PDB entry 1K22 | X-ray diffraction, 1.93 A resolution | chains H and I of the 3 polymer chains in the assembly

Chain H:
Name: Prothrombin
Organism: Homo sapiens
Notes: EC 3.4.21.5; fragment: THROMBIN HEAVY CHAIN, Residues 364-622
UniProt: P00734 (THRB_HUMAN); the construct lacks a stretch of the UniProt sequence and is renumbered around it, so the offset changes along the chain: 16-36 = UniProt 364-384; 37-60 = UniProt 386-409; 61-77 = UniProt 419-435; 78-97 = UniProt 437-456; 7 more segments
Sequence (259 residues; each row starts with the number of its first residue; note: 3 numbers in that range are skipped by the numbering (no residue carries them; nothing is unmodelled there); a row labelled like 60A-60I holds insertion residues (60A, then the next letters in order)):
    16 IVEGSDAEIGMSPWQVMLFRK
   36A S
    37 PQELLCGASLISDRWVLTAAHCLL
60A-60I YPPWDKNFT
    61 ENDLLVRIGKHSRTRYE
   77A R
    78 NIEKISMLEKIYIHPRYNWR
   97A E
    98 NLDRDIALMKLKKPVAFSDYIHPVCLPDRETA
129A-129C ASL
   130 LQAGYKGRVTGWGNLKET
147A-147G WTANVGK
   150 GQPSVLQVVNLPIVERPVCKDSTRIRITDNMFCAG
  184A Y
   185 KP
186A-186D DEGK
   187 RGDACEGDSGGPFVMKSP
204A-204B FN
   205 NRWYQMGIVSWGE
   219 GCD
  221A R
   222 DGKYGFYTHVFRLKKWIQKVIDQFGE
Not modelled in the structure: 147A-147G, 247
Cystine bridges: Cys42-Cys58, Cys168-Cys182, Cys191-Cys220
Covalently attached groups: N-acetylglucosamine (NAG) linked to Asn60G
Bound ions: Na+ site 1: Lys169, Thr172, Phe204A; Na+ site 2: Arg221A, Lys224
Small-molecule neighbours: melagatran (astra-zeneca) (MEL; [((1R)-2-{(2S)-2-[({4-[amino(imino)methyl]benzyl}amino)carbonyl]azetidinyl}-1-cyclohexyl-2-oxoethyl)amino]acetic acid): His57, Tyr60A, Trp60D, Glu97A, Asn98, Leu99, Ile174, Asp189, Ala190, Cys191, Glu192, Ser195, Val213, Ser214, Trp215, Gly216, Glu217, Gly219, Cys220, Gly226, Phe227
Curated features (UniProtKB/Swiss-Prot):
  - region: Ala183 to Val200 (High affinity receptor-binding region which is also known as the TP508 peptide)
  - active site (Charge relay system): His57, Asp102, Ser195
  - glycosylation: Asn60G (N-linked (GlcNAc...) (complex) asparagine)
What the authors report for this chain:
  - binding site for melagatran (astra-zeneca): Trp60D, Tyr60A, Leu99, Gly216
  - catalytic residues: His57, Asp102, Ser195 (citing earlier work)

Chain I:
Name: Hirudin variant-2
Organism: Hirudo medicinalis
UniProt: P09945 (ITH3_HIRME); residues 53-64 here correspond to UniProt positions 60-71 (UniProt number = residue number + 7)
Sequence (12 residues; each row starts with the number of its first residue):
    53 NGDFEEIPEEYL
Not modelled in the structure: 53-54
Modified residues: Tyr63 (o-sulfo-l-tyrosine; TYS)
Curated features (UniProtKB/Swiss-Prot):
  - region: Asp55 to Leu64 (Interaction with fibrinogen-binding exosite of thrombin)
  - modified residue: Tyr63 (Sulfotyrosine)

Interface between chain H and chain I:
Contacting residue pairs (22; chain H residue first):
  Phe34(H) - Phe56(I)  hydrophobic
  Gln38(H) - Phe56(I)
  Gln38(H) - Glu58(I)
  Leu40(H) - Phe56(I)
  Leu65(H) - Ile59(I)  hydrophobic
  Leu65(H) - Tyr63(I)
  Arg67(H) - Ile59(I)
  Arg73(H) - Asp55(I)  salt bridge
  Arg73(H) - Phe56(I)
  Thr74(H) - Asp55(I)
  Thr74(H) - Phe56(I)
  Thr74(H) - Glu57(I)  hydrogen bond (backbone-backbone)
  Arg75(H) - Glu57(I)
  Tyr76(H) - Glu57(I)  hydrogen bond (backbone-side chain)
  Tyr76(H) - Glu58(I)
  Tyr76(H) - Pro60(I)
  Tyr76(H) - Tyr63(I)
  Glu80(H) - Tyr63(I)
  Lys81(H) - Tyr63(I)
  Ile82(H) - Ile59(I)  hydrophobic
  Ile82(H) - Tyr63(I)
  Met84(H) - Leu64(I)  hydrophobic
Other interface residues (no listed pair), chain H (16 interface residues in all): Lys36, Glu39, Gln151
Other interface residues (no listed pair), chain I (9 interface residues in all): Glu62

Overview:
16 residues of chain H face 9 of chain I across their interface, with 2 hydrogen bonds and 1 salt bridge.
Among the polar pairs are Arg73(H)-Asp55(I), Tyr76(H)-Glu57(I) and Thr74(H)-Glu57(I). The paper reports
catalytic residues His57(H), Asp102(H) and Ser195(H); a binding site for melagatran (astra-zeneca) at
Tyr60A(H), Trp60D(H) and Leu99(H) among others.
Chain H is Prothrombin (Homo sapiens) and chain I is Hirudin variant-2 (Hirudo medicinalis); the structure,
Human thrombin-inhibitor complex, was determined by X-ray diffraction together with 1K21 from the same study.
